5A0G - chain A; structure by X-ray diffraction, 2.62 A resolution.

[Chain A]
Protein: Surface anchored protein
Organism: Clostridium perfringens
Notes: fragment: thioester domain, residues 92-277
Reference sequence: B1R775 (B1R775_CLOPF); numbering as in UniProt (aligned over 92-277)
Amino-acid sequence (188 residues; each row starts with the number of its first residue):
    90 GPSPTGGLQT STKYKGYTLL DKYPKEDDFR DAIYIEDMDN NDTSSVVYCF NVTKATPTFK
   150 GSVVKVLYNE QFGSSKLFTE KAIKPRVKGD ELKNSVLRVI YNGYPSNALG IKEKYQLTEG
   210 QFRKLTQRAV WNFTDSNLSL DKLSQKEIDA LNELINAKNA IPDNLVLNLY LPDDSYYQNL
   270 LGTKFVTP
Unresolved in the structure: 90-100, 276-277
Differences from the reference sequence: expression tag (90-91)
Reported in the primary citation:
  - contacts within the chain: Cys-138/Gln-267 (covalent link)

[Summary]
From the paper: contacts within the chain involving Cys-138 and Gln-267.
Chain A is Surface anchored protein (Clostridium perfringens); the structure, N-terminal thioester domain of
surface protein from Clostridium perfringens, was determined by X-ray diffraction together with 5A0D, 5A0L and
5A0N from the same study.
